PDB entry 3NWB | X-ray diffraction, 1.30 A resolution | chain A

# Chain A
Molecule: Catechol O-methyltransferase
Source organism: Rattus norvegicus
Notes: EC 2.1.1.6; fragment: soluble form
UniProtKB: P22734 (COMT_RAT); residues 1-221 here correspond to UniProt positions 44-264 (UniProt number = residue number + 43)
Chain sequence (221 residues; row label = number of the first residue in the row):
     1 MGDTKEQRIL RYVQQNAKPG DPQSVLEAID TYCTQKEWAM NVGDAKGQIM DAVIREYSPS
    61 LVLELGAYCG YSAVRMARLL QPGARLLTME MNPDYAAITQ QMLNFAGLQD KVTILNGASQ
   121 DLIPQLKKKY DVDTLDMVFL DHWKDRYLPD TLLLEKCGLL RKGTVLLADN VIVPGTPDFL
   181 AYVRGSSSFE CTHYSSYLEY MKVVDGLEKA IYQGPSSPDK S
Unresolved in the structure: 1-2, 216-221
Metal / ion sites: Mg2+: Asp-141, Asp-169, Asn-170 (together with 659)
Residues lining bound ligands:
  - 659 (N-[(E)-3-[(2R,3R,4S,5R)-3-fluoro-4-hydroxy-5-[6-(methylamino)purin-9-yl]oxolan-2-yl]prop-2-enyl]-5-(4-fluorophenyl)-2,3-dihydroxy-benzamide): Trp-38, Met-40, Lys-46, Gly-66, Tyr-68, Met-89, Glu-90, Met-91, Asn-92, Tyr-95, Gly-117, Ala-118, Ser-119, Gln-120, Asp-141, His-142, Trp-143, Lys-144, Arg-146, Asp-169, Asn-170, Val-173, Pro-174, Leu-198, Glu-199
  - N-cyclohexyltaurine (NHE; 2-[N-cyclohexylamino]ethane sulfonic acid): Lys-36, Glu-37, Trp-38, Met-201

# Overview
Ligands of chain A: compound 659 and N-cyclohexyltaurine. Asp-141, Asp-169 and Asn-170 coordinate Mg2+.
Chain A is Catechol O-methyltransferase (Rattus norvegicus); the structure, Rat COMT in complex with a
fluorinated desoxyribose-containing bisubstrate inhibitor avoids hydroxyl group, was determined by X-ray
diffraction, deposited together with 3R6T, 3S68, 3U81 and 3NWE.
